8SMD - chains A and B; structure by X-ray diffraction, 2.10 A resolution.

== Chain A (and B) ==
Name: ABC transporter ATPase
Source organism: Clostridium botulinum
Notes: chain B of this document is another copy of the same molecule, construct and numbering; everything in this record applies to it too
UniProt: A0A846JTD7 (A0A846JTD7_CLOBO); residues 2-125 here correspond to UniProt positions 1-124 (UniProt number = residue number - 1)
Sequence (125 residues; row label = number of the first residue in the row):
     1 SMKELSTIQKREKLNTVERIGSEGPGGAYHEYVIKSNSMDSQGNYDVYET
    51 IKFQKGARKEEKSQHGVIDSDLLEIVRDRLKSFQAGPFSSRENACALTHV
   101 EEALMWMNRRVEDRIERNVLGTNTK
Not modelled in the structure: 1 (chain B: 1-2)
Differences from the reference sequence: expression tag (1)
Residues lining bound ligands:
  - OJC ((2R,3R,3aS,5S,6R,7S,8R,11R,13S,15aR)-2-(6-amino-9H-purin-9-yl)-3,6,7,11,13-pentahydroxyoctahydro-2H,5H,11H,13H-5,8-epoxy-11lambda~5~,13lambda~5~-furo[2,3-g][1,3,5,9,2,4]tetraoxadiphosphacyclotetradecine-11,13-dione), molecule 1: Pro25, Gly26, His30, Gln54, Lys55, Gly56, Ala57, Arg58, Ile68, Asp69, Arg110, Arg114, Val119, Leu120, Gly121, Thr122, Asn123
  - OJC, molecule 2: Arg79, Leu80, Phe83, Phe88, Asn93
Reported in the primary citation:
  - binding site for OJC: Phe83, Asn93, Arg110

== How chain A and chain B interact ==
Pairs across the interface (140; chain A residue first):
  Leu5(A) with Glu74(B); Asp78(B)
  Ser6(A) with Arg77(B), hydrogen bond (backbone-side chain)
  Thr7(A) with Glu74(B)
  Ile8(A) with Glu74(B), hydrogen bond (backbone-side chain); Glu101(B); Leu104(B), hydrophobic; Met105(B), hydrophobic
  Gln9(A) with Ser70(B); Asn108(B); Val111(B)
  Arg11(A) with Glu112(B), salt bridge
  Glu12(A) with Arg58(B), hydrogen bond (backbone-side chain); Ile115(B); Leu120(B)
  Leu14(A) with Gln54(B); Arg58(B); Gly66(B); Ile68(B), hydrophobic
  Asn15(A) with Gly66(B), hydrogen bond (side chain-backbone); Val67(B); Ile68(B); Asp71(B), hydrogen bond
  Val17(A) with Asp71(B); Ile75(B), hydrophobic
  Arg19(A) with Asp78(B), salt bridge
  Pro25(A) with Phe83(B)
  Gly26(A) with Ser82(B); Phe83(B); Gly86(B); Pro87(B)
  Gly27(A) with Ser82(B)
  Ala28(A) with Ser82(B); Phe83(B), hydrophobic
  Tyr29(A) with Arg79(B), hydrogen bond (backbone-side chain)
  His30(A) with Arg79(B), hydrogen bond
  Tyr32(A) with Ile75(B), hydrophobic; Asp78(B), hydrogen bond; Arg79(B)
  Ile34(A) with Val67(B), hydrophobic; Asp71(B); Ile75(B), hydrophobic
  Ser38(A) with His65(B)
  Asp46(A) with His65(B), salt bridge
  Val47(A) with His65(B); Gly66(B)
  Thr50(A) with Glu49(B)
  Ile51(A) with Glu49(B); Leu72(B), hydrophobic; Ile75(B), hydrophobic
  Lys52(A) with Glu49(B), hydrogen bond (backbone-side chain)
  Phe53(A) with Ile75(B), hydrophobic; Arg79(B)
  Arg58(A) with Glu12(B); Leu14(B)
  His65(A) with Asp46(B), salt bridge; Val47(B)
  Gly66(A) with Asn15(B), hydrogen bond (backbone-side chain); Val47(B)
  Val67(A) with Asn15(B); Ile34(B), hydrophobic
  Ile68(A) with Asn15(B)
  Asp69(A) with Val76(B); Arg79(B), salt bridge
  Ser70(A) with Gln9(B)
  Asp71(A) with Asn15(B), hydrogen bond; Val17(B); Ile34(B)
  Leu72(A) with Ile51(B), hydrophobic
  Leu73(A) with Leu73(B), hydrophobic; Val76(B), hydrophobic; Val100(B), hydrophobic
  Glu74(A) with Leu5(B); Thr7(B); Ile8(B), hydrogen bond (side chain-backbone)
  Ile75(A) with Val17(B), hydrophobic; Tyr32(B), hydrophobic; Phe53(B), hydrophobic
  Val76(A) with Asp69(B); Leu72(B), hydrophobic; Leu73(B), hydrophobic
  Arg77(A) with Ser6(B), hydrogen bond (side chain-backbone); Ile8(B)
  Asp78(A) with Leu5(B); Arg19(B), salt bridge; Tyr32(B), hydrogen bond
  Arg79(A) with Tyr29(B), hydrogen bond (side chain-backbone); His30(B); Tyr32(B); Phe53(B); Asp69(B), salt bridge
  Ser82(A) with Gly26(B); Gly27(B); Ala28(B)
  Phe83(A) with Pro25(B); Gly26(B); Ala28(B), hydrophobic
  Gly86(A) with Gly26(B)
  Pro87(A) with Lys125(B)
  Phe88(A) with Asn123(B); Thr124(B); Lys125(B)
  Ser89(A) with Lys125(B)
  Arg91(A) with Trp106(B)
  Glu92(A) with Trp106(B); Arg109(B); Arg110(B)
  Asn93(A) with Arg110(B)
  Cys95(A) with Trp106(B)
  Ala96(A) with Ala103(B)
  His99(A) with His99(B), hydrogen bond; Glu102(B), salt bridge; Ala103(B); Trp106(B)
  Val100(A) with Ala103(B), hydrophobic
  Glu101(A) with Ile8(B)
  Glu102(A) with His99(B), salt bridge
  Ala103(A) with Ala96(B); His99(B); Val100(B), hydrophobic
  Leu104(A) with Ile8(B), hydrophobic
  Met105(A) with Ile8(B), hydrophobic
  Trp106(A) with Arg91(B); Glu92(B); Cys95(B), hydrophobic; Ala96(B), hydrophobic; His99(B)
  Asn108(A) with Ile8(B); Gln9(B)
  Arg109(A) with Glu92(B)
  Arg110(A) with Glu92(B); Asn93(B)
  Val111(A) with Gln9(B)
  Glu112(A) with Arg11(B), salt bridge
  Ile115(A) with Glu12(B)
  Asn123(A) with Phe88(B)
  Thr124(A) with Phe88(B)
  Lys125(A) with Pro87(B); Phe88(B); Ser89(B)
Interface residues without a listed pair, chain A (77 interface residues in all): Lys10, Lys13, Glu49, Gln54, Ser90, Met107, Leu120
Interface residues without a listed pair, chain B (74 interface residues in all): Ser38, Thr50, Ser90, Met107

== Summary ==
The interface between chain A and chain B involves 77 residues on one side and 74 on the other; the contacts
include 16 hydrogen bonds and 10 salt bridges. Polar pairs include Arg11(A)-Glu112(B), Arg19(A)-Asp78(B) and
Asp46(A)-His65(B). Ligands of chain A: compound OJC. From the paper: a binding site for OJC at Phe83(A),
Asn93(A) and Arg110(A).
Both chains are ABC transporter ATPase (Clostridium botulinum). Entry 8SMD (Structure of Clostridium botulinum
prophage Tad1 in complex with 1''-3' gcADPR) was determined by X-ray diffraction, deposited together with
8SME, 8SMF and 8SMG.
